PDB entry 7XTS | X-ray diffraction, 2.21 A resolution | chain A

Chain A:
Protein: alpha/beta hydrolase
From: Thermobifida fusca
Notes: EC 3.1.1.74; engineered mutation(s): S130A,H184S,F188I
Amino-acid sequence (261 residues; numbered 41 to 301; the number before each row is that of its first residue):
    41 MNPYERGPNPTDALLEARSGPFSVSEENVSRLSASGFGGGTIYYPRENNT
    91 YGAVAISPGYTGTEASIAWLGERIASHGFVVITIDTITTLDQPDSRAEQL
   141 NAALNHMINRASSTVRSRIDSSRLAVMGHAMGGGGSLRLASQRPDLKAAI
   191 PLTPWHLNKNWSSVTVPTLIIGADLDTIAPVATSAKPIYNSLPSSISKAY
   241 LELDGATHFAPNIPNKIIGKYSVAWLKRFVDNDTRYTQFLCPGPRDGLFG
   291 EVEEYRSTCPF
Disulfides: Cys281-Cys299
Bound ions: Na+: Asp214, Asp244 (shared with 2 residues of chain B)

Summary:
The Na+ site is built by Asp214 and Asp244.
Chain A is alpha/beta hydrolase (Thermobifida fusca); the structure, The apo structure of the engineered TfCut
S130A, was determined by X-ray diffraction, deposited together with 7XTR, 7XTT, 7XTU, 7XTV and 7XTW.
